Entry 5TYY (X-ray diffraction, 1.93 A resolution); this record covers chains A and T of the 4 polymer chains in the assembly.

# Chain A
Molecule: DNA-directed DNA/RNA polymerase mu
From: Homo sapiens
Notes: EC 2.7.7.7
UniProt: Q9NP87 (DPOLM_HUMAN); numbering as in UniProt; present here: 132-397, 410-494
Amino-acid sequence (356 residues; row label = number of the first residue in the row; note: 12 numbers in that range are skipped by the numbering (no residue carries them; nothing is unmodelled there)):
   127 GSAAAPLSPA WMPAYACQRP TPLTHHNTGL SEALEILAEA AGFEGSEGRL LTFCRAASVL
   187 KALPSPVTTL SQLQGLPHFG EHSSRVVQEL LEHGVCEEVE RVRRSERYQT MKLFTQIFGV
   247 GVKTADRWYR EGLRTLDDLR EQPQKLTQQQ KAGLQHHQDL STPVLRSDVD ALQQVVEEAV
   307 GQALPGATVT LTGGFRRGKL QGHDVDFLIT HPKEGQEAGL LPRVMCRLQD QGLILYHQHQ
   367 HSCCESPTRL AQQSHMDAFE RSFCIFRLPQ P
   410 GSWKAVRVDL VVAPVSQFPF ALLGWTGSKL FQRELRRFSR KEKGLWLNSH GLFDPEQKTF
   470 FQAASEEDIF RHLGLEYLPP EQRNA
Unresolved in the structure: 127-136, 365-384
Covalently attached groups: 2,3-dihydroxy-1,4-dithiobutane (DTT) linked to Cys180
Sequence notes: expression tag (127-131); conflict Gly410 (Pro in Q9NP87)
Metal / ion sites: Mn2+ site 1: His208 (shared with 1 residue of chain D); Mn2+ site 2 near His219 (its only coordinating residue here); Na+: Thr241, Ile243, Val246 (shared with 1 residue of chain P); Mn2+ site 3: Asp330, Asp332 (together with pyrophosphate) (shared with 1 residue of chain P); Mn2+ site 4: Asp330, Asp332, Asp418 (shared with 2 residues of chain P); Mn2+ site 5: Glu386, His459
Residues lining bound ligands: pyrophosphate (PPV): Gly319, Gly320, Arg323, Lys325, Gly328, His329, Asp330, Asp332
Curated features (UniProtKB/Swiss-Prot):
  - region: Arg323 to Asp332 (Involved in ssDNA binding)
  - binding site (Mg(2+)): Asp330, Asp332, Asp418
  - site: Gly433 (Responsible for the low discrimination between dNTP and rNTP)

# Chain T
Molecule: 9-nt DNA strand
Sequence (9 nucleotides; each row starts with the number of its first residue):
     1 CGGCATACG
Metal / ion sites: Mn2+ near DG2 (its only coordinating residue here)

# Chain A / chain T interface
Residue-residue contacts (24):
  Gly174(A) - DC4(T)  base contact
  Leu177(A) - DC4(T)  phosphate contact
  Leu177(A) - DA5(T)  phosphate contact
  Gln364(A) - DG9(T)  phosphate contact
  Phe385(A) - DG9(T)  phosphate contact
  Glu386(A) - DC8(T)  sugar contact
  Glu386(A) - DG9(T)  hydrogen bond to the phosphate
  Arg387(A) - DA7(T)  hydrogen bond to the base
  Arg387(A) - DC8(T)  hydrogen bond to the sugar
  Arg387(A) - DG9(T)  hydrogen bond to the phosphate
  Phe389(A) - DG9(T)  sugar contact
  Lys438(A) - DA5(T)  base contact
  Arg442(A) - DA5(T)  salt bridge to the phosphate
  Arg445(A) - DA5(T)  hydrogen bond to the base
  Arg445(A) - DT6(T)  hydrogen bond to the base
  Arg446(A) - DA5(T)  sugar contact
  Arg449(A) - DT6(T)  salt bridge to the phosphate
  Lys450(A) - DG3(T)  hydrogen bond to the phosphate
  Lys450(A) - DC4(T)  salt bridge to the phosphate
  Leu456(A) - DT6(T)  sugar contact
  Asn457(A) - DT6(T)  phosphate contact
  Asn457(A) - DA7(T)  hydrogen bond to the phosphate
  His459(A) - DA7(T)  phosphate contact
  His459(A) - DC8(T)  salt bridge to the phosphate
Other interface residues (no listed pair), chain A (17 interface residues in all): Arg181

# In short
Chain A and chain T form an interface of 17 and 7 residues respectively, with 8 hydrogen bonds and 4 salt
bridges. Polar contacts include Arg387(A)-DA7(T), Arg445(A)-DA5(T) and Arg445(A)-DT6(T). Chain A binds
pyrophosphate. Curated annotation (UniProt) lists 3 Mg2+-binding residues on chain A.
Chain A is DNA-directed DNA/RNA polymerase mu (Homo sapiens) and chain T is a 9-nt DNA strand; the structure,
DNA Polymerase Mu Product Complex, Mn2+ (60 min), was determined by X-ray diffraction (same publication as
5TXX, 5TXZ, 5TYB, 5TYC, 5TYD, 5TYE and 7 further entries).
